Entry 1ZGA (X-ray diffraction, 2.35 A resolution); this record covers chain A.

Chain A:
Molecule: Isoflavanone 4'-O-methyltransferase'
Source organism: Medicago truncatula
Reference sequence: Q29U70 (Q29U70_MEDTR); residues 8-364 here = UniProt positions 8-364
Sequence (357 residues; each row starts with the number of its first residue):
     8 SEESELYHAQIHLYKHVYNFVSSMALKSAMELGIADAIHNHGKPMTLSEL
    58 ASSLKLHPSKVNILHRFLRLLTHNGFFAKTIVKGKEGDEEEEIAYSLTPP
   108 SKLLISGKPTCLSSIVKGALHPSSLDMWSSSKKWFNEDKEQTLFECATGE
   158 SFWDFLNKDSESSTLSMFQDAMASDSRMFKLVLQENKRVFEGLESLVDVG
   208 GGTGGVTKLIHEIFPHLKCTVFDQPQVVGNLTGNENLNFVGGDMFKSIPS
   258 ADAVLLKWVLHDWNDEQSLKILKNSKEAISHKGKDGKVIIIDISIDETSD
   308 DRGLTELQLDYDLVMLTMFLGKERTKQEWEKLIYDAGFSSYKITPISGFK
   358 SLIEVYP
Curated features (UniProtKB/Swiss-Prot):
  - active site: His268 (Proton acceptor)
  - binding site (S-adenosyl-L-methionine): Val206 to Gly209, Asp230, Gln231, Asp250, Met251, Lys264
Small-molecule neighbours:
  - HMK ((6ar,12ar)-6H-[1,3]dioxolo[5,6][1]benzofuro[3,2-c]chromene-3,6a(12ah)-diol): Tyr25, Ile122, Gly125, Ala126, Ser130, Ser131, Phe159, Met174, Phe175, Ala178, Asp182, Tyr318, Val321, Met322, Met325, Phe326
  - S-adenosylhomocysteine (SAH): Val206, Gly207, Gly208, Gly209, Val213, Asp230, Gln231, Val234, Gly249, Asp250, Met251, Phe252, Lys264, Trp265, Val266, Trp270
From the paper describing this entry:
  - binding site for HMK: Tyr25
  - catalytic residues: His268 (proposed by the authors, not directly observed)

Summary:
Bound to chain A: compound HMK and S-adenosylhomocysteine. UniProt lists active-site residue His268 and 9
S-adenosyl-L-methionine-binding residues. From the paper: the catalytic residue His268; a binding site for HMK
at Tyr25.
Chain A is Isoflavanone 4'-O-methyltransferase' (Medicago truncatula); the structure, Crystal structure of
isoflavanone 4'-O-methyltransferase complexed with (+)-6a-hydroxymaackiain, was determined by X-ray
diffraction, deposited together with 1ZG3, 1ZGJ and 1ZHF.
